Entry 2XNY (X-ray diffraction, 7.50 A resolution (low resolution: residue-level contacts below are approximate; hydrogen-bond / salt-bridge calls are withheld)); this record covers chains A and B of the 3 polymer chains in the assembly.

== Chain A ==
Molecule: Fibrinogen alpha chain
Source organism: Homo sapiens
Notes: fragment: fragment d, residues 130-216
UniProtKB: P02671 (FIBA_HUMAN); residues 111-197 here correspond to UniProt positions 130-216 (UniProt number = residue number + 19)
Chain sequence (87 residues; numbered 111 to 197; the number before each row is that of its first residue):
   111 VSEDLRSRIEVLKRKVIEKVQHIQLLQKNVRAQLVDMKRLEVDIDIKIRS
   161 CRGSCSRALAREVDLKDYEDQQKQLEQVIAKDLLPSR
Disordered / not traced: 111-133, 191-197

== Chain B ==
Molecule: Fibrinogen beta chain
Source organism: Homo sapiens
Notes: fragment: fragment d, residues 164-491
UniProtKB: P02675 (FIBB_HUMAN); residues 134-461 here correspond to UniProt positions 164-491 (UniProt number = residue number + 30)
Chain sequence (328 residues; numbered 134 to 461; the number before each row is that of its first residue):
   134 DNENVVNEYSSELEKHQLYIDETVNSNIPTNLRVLRSILENLRSKIQKLE
   184 SDVSAQMEYCRTPCTVSCNIPVVSGKECEEIIRKGGETSEMYLIQPDSSV
   234 KPYRVYCDMNTENGGWTVIQNRQDGSVDFGRKWDPYKQGFGNVATNTDGK
   284 NYCGLPGEYWLGNDKISQLTRMGPTELLIEMEDWKGDKVKAHYGGFTVQN
   334 EANKYQISVNKYRGTAGNALMDGASQLMGENRTMTIHNGMFFSTYDRDND
   384 GWLTSDPRKQCSKEDGGGWWYNRCHAANPNGRYYWGGQYTWDMAKHGTDD
   434 GVVWMNWKGSWYSMRKMSMKIRPFFPQQ
Disordered / not traced: 134-160, 459-461
Curated features (UniProtKB/Swiss-Prot):
  - glycosylation: Asn364 (N-linked (GlcNAc...) asparagine)
Cystine bridges: Cys201-Cys286, Cys211-Cys240, Cys394-Cys407

== Chain A / chain B interface ==
Inter-chain disulfides: Cys165(A)-Cys193(B)
Pairs across the interface - 74 pairs, chain A then chain B:
  Val140(A) - Ile171(B)
  Val140(A) - Leu172(B)
  Gln143(A) - Leu172(B)
  Gln143(A) - Leu175(B)
  Leu144(A) - Ile171(B)
  Leu144(A) - Leu175(B)
  Met147(A) - Leu175(B)
  Met147(A) - Lys178(B)
  Met147(A) - Ile179(B)
  Met147(A) - Leu182(B)
  Lys148(A) - Asp425(B)
  Arg149(A) - Trp424(B)
  Arg149(A) - Asp425(B)
  Arg149(A) - Ala427(B)
  Arg149(A) - Lys428(B)
  Arg149(A) - Gly430(B)
  Glu151(A) - Leu182(B)
  Val152(A) - Tyr417(B)
  Val152(A) - Met426(B)
  Asp153(A) - Arg415(B)
  Asp153(A) - Lys428(B)
  Ile154(A) - Leu182(B)
  Ile154(A) - Val186(B)
  Ile156(A) - Arg415(B)
  Ile156(A) - Tyr416(B)
  Lys157(A) - Asp398(B)
  Lys157(A) - Lys428(B)
  Ile158(A) - Val186(B)
  Ile158(A) - Gln189(B)
  Arg159(A) - Asp257(B)
  Arg159(A) - Gly258(B)
  Arg159(A) - Ser259(B)
  Arg159(A) - Trp418(B)
  Ser160(A) - Gly258(B)
  Ser160(A) - Ser259(B)
  Ser160(A) - Val260(B)
  Ser160(A) - Asp261(B)
  Cys161(A) - Gln189(B)
  Arg162(A) - Ser259(B)
  Gly163(A) - Cys197(B)
  Gly163(A) - Ser259(B)
  Gly163(A) - Asn275(B)
  Ser164(A) - Pro196(B)
  Ser164(A) - Cys197(B)
  Cys165(A) - Tyr192(B)
  Cys165(A) - Cys193(B)  disulfide
  Cys165(A) - Thr195(B)
  Cys165(A) - Pro196(B)
  Cys165(A) - Cys197(B)
  Ser166(A) - Tyr192(B)
  Ser166(A) - Thr195(B)
  Ser166(A) - Pro196(B)
  Ser166(A) - Cys197(B)
  Arg167(A) - Gln189(B)
  Arg167(A) - Tyr192(B)
  Ala168(A) - Gln189(B)
  Leu169(A) - Asp185(B)
  Leu169(A) - Ala188(B)
  Leu169(A) - Gln189(B)
  Leu169(A) - Tyr192(B)
  Arg171(A) - Leu182(B)
  Arg171(A) - Asp185(B)
  Leu175(A) - Met426(B)
  Asp177(A) - Asn174(B)
  Asp177(A) - Lys178(B)
  Tyr178(A) - Leu175(B)
  Tyr178(A) - Lys178(B)
  Gln181(A) - Ile171(B)
  Gln181(A) - Asn174(B)
  Gln184(A) - Val167(B)
  Leu185(A) - Leu168(B)
  Leu185(A) - Ile171(B)
  Val188(A) - Asn164(B)
  Ile189(A) - Asn164(B)
Interface residues without a listed pair, chain A (34 interface residues in all): Val145
Interface residues without a listed pair, chain B (37 interface residues in all): Thr163

== Summary ==
Chain A and chain B form an interface of 34 and 37 residues respectively; the contacts include 1 disulfide
bond.
Here chain A is Fibrinogen alpha chain and chain B is Fibrinogen beta chain, both from Homo sapiens. Entry
2XNY (A fragment of streptococcal M1 protein in complex with human fibrinogen) was determined by X-ray
diffraction (same publication as 2XNX).
